Entry 3RAE (X-ray diffraction, 2.90 A resolution); this record covers chains A and F of the 8 polymer chains in the assembly.

Chain A:
Protein: DNA topoisomerase 4 subunit A
Source organism: Streptococcus pneumoniae
Notes: EC 5.99.1.-
Reference sequence: P72525 (PARC_STRPN); residues 1-488 here = UniProt positions 1-488
Chain sequence (496 residues; row label = number of the first residue in the row):
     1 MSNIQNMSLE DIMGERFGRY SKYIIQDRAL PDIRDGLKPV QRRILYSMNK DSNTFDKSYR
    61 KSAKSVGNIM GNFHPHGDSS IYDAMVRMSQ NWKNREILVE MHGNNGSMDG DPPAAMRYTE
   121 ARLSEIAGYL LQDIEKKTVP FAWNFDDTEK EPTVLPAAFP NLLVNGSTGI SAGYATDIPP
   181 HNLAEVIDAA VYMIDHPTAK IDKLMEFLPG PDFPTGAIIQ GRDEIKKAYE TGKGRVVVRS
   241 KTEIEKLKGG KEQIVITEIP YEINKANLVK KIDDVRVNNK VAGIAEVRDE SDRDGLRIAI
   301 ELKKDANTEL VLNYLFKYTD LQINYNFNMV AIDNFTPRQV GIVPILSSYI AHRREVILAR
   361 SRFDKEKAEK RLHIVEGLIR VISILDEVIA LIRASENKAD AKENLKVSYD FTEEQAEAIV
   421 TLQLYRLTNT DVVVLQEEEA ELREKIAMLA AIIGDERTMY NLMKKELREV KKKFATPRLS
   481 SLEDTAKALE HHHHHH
Disordered / not traced: 1-2, 485-496
Differences from the reference sequence: expression tag (489-496)
Bound ions: Mg2+: Phe-316, Thr-319, Gln-322
UniProt features mapped onto this chain:
  - active site: Tyr-118 (O-(5'-phospho-DNA)-tyrosine intermediate)
  - site: Lys-38 (Interaction with DNA), His-74 (Interaction with DNA), His-76 (Interaction with DNA), Arg-87 (Interaction with DNA), Lys-93 (Interaction with DNA), Arg-117 (Transition state stabilizer)
What the authors report for this chain:
  - Mg2+ coordination through a water molecule: Asp-83

Chain F:
Molecule: 11-nt DNA strand
Sequence (11 nucleotides; numbered 1 to 11; the number before each row is that of its first residue):
     1 AGTCATTCAT G

How chain A and chain F interact:
Contacting residue pairs (16; chain A residue first):
  Phe-17(A) / DC8(F)  phosphate contact
  Pro-112(A) / DG2(F)  phosphate contact
  Pro-113(A) / DG2(F)  phosphate contact
  Arg-117(A) / DA1(F)  hydrogen bond to the phosphate
  Tyr-118(A) / DA1(F)  covalent bond
  Ile-170(A) / DC8(F)  base contact
  Ile-170(A) / DA9(F)  base contact
  Ser-171(A) / DC8(F)  sugar contact
  Ser-171(A) / DA9(F)  sugar contact
  Ala-172(A) / DC8(F)  phosphate contact
  Ala-172(A) / DA9(F)  phosphate contact
  Gly-173(A) / DA9(F)  hydrogen bond to the phosphate
  Tyr-174(A) / DA9(F)  sugar contact
  Ala-175(A) / DA9(F)  sugar contact
  Asn-326(A) / DG11(F)  sugar contact
  Asn-328(A) / DT10(F)  sugar contact
Other interface residues (no listed pair), chain A (14 interface residues in all): Lys-233

Overview:
14 residues of chain A and 6 residues of chain F are in contact; the contacts include 1 covalent bond and 2
hydrogen bonds. Polar contacts include Arg-117(A)/DA1(F) and Gly-173(A)/DA9(F). The Mg2+ site is built by
Phe-316(A), Thr-319(A) and Gln-322(A). UniProt lists active-site residue Tyr-118(A) on chain A. From the
paper: water-mediated Mg2+ coordination by Asp-83(A).
Chain A is DNA topoisomerase 4 subunit A (Streptococcus pneumoniae) and chain F is an 11-nt DNA strand; the
structure, Quinolone(Levofloxacin)-DNA cleavage complex of type IV topoisomerase from S. pneumoniae, was
determined by X-ray diffraction, deposited together with 5EIX.
